1JA1 - chain A; structure by X-ray diffraction, 1.80 A resolution.

Chain A:
Name: NADPH-Cytochrome P450 Reductase
From: Rattus norvegicus
Notes: EC 1.6.2.4
UniProt: P00388 (NCPR_RAT); residues 57-678 here = UniProt positions 57-678
Amino-acid sequence (622 residues; numbered 57 to 678; the number before each row is that of its first residue):
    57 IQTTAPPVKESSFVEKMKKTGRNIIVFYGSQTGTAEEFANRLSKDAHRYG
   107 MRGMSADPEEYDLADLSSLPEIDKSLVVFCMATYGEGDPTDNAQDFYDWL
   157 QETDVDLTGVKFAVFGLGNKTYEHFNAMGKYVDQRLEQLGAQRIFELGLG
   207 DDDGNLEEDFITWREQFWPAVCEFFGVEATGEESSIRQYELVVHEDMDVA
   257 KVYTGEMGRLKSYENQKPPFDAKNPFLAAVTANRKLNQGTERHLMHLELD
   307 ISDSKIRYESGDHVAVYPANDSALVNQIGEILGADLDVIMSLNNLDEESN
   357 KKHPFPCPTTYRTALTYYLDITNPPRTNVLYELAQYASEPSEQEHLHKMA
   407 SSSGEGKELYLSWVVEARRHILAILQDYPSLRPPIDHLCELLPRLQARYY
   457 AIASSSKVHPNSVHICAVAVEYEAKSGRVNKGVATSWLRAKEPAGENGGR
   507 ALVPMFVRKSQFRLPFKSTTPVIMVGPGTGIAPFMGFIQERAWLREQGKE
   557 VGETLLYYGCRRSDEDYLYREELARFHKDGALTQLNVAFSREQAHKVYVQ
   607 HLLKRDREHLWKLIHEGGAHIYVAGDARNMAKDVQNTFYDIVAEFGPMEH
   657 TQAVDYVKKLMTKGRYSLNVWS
Not modelled in the structure: 57-62
Sequence notes: engineered mutation A457 (Ser in P00388), A630 (Cys in P00388), N675 (Asp in P00388)
Swiss-Prot annotation at these positions:
  - binding site (FMN): S86 to A91, A138 to G141, L173 to N182, D208
  - binding site (NADP(+)): R298, T535, S596, R597, K602 to Q606, D639
  - binding site (FAD): R424, C472 to V474, Y478, G488 to T491, W677
Residues lining bound ligands:
  - FAD (flavin-adenine dinucleotide): Y140, H319, T378, R424, R454, Y455, Y456, A457, C472, A473, V474, V476, Y478, K487, G488, V489, A490, T491, R514, T535, A538, N675, W677, S678
  - FMN (flavin mononucleotide): G85, S86, Q87, T88, G89, T90, A91, E92, A138, T139, Y140, G141, E142, G143, L173, G174, N175, Y178, H180, F181, N182, D208, L212
  - NADP (NAP; NADP nicotinamide-adenine-dinucleotide phosphate): R298, V474, P533, G534, T535, G536, G565, C566, R567, S596, R597, K602, Y604, V605, Q606, D632, N635, M636, D639, W677, S678

Summary:
Bound to chain A: flavin-adenine dinucleotide, flavin mononucleotide and NADP. UniProt lists 21 FMN-binding
residues, 10 NADP+-binding residues and 10 FAD-binding residues.
Chain A is NADPH-Cytochrome P450 Reductase (Rattus norvegicus); the structure, CYPOR-Triple Mutant, was
determined by X-ray diffraction together with 1J9Z and 1JA0 from the same study.
